PDB entry 3SAW | X-ray diffraction, 2.35 A resolution | chains A and C of the 3 polymer chains in the assembly

# Chain A
Protein: DNA glycosylase
From: Geobacillus stearothermophilus
Notes: EC 4.2.99.18
UniProt: P84131 (P84131_GEOSE); numbering as in UniProt (aligned over 2-274)
Amino-acid sequence (273 residues; row label = number of the first residue in the row):
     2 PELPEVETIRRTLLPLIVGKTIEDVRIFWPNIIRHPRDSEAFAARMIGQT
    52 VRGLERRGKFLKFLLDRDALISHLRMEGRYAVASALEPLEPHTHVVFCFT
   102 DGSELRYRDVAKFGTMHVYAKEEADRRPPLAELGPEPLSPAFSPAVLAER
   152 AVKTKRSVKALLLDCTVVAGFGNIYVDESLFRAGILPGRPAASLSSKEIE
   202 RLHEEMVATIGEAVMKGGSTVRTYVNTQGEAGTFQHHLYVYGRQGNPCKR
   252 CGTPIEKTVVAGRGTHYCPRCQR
Unresolved in the structure: 217-237
Differences from the reference sequence: conflict Glu3 (Gln in P84131); engineered mutation Ala112 (Arg in P84131), Cys166 (Gln in P84131)
Metal / ion sites: Zn2+: Cys249, Cys252, Cys269, Cys272

# Chain C
Molecule: 16-nt DNA strand
Sequence (16 nucleotides; row label = number of the first residue in the row; numbers below 1 keep their minus sign (DT-1 is residue -1)):
    -1 TGCGTCCTTGTXTACC
Unresolved in the structure: -1 to 4, 14
Modified / non-standard residues: CX2 (2'-deoxy-5'-O-{(R)-hydroxy[(2-sulfanylethyl)amino]phosphoryl}cytidine) at position 10

# Chain A / chain C interface
Pairs across the interface (18):
  Glu3(A) with DG8(C), phosphate contact
  Lys60(A) with DG8(C), salt bridge to the phosphate
  Phe61(A) with CX2_10(C), phosphate contact
  His74(A) with DG8(C), hydrogen bond to the phosphate; DT9(C), salt bridge to the phosphate
  Arg76(A) with DG8(C), hydrogen bond to the base; DT9(C), hydrogen bond to the sugar
  Met77(A) with DT6(C), base contact; DT7(C), sugar contact
  Phe114(A) with DT7(C), base contact
  Pro130(A) with CX2_10(C), base contact
  Glu133(A) with CX2_10(C), base contact
  Leu134(A) with CX2_10(C), base contact
  Cys166(A) with DT9(C), sugar contact; CX2_10(C), base contact
  Thr167(A) with CX2_10(C), base contact
  Arg264(A) with DG8(C), hydrogen bond to the base; DT9(C), hydrogen bond to the base
Other interface residues (no listed pair), chain A (15 interface residues in all): Pro2, Tyr242

# Overview
Chain A and chain C form an interface of 15 and 5 residues respectively, with 5 hydrogen bonds and 2 salt
bridges. Among the polar pairs are Arg76(A)-DG8(C), Arg264(A)-DG8(C) and Arg264(A)-DT9(C). Cys249(A),
Cys252(A), Cys269(A) and Cys272(A) form the Zn2+ site.
Chain A is DNA glycosylase (Geobacillus stearothermophilus) and chain C is a 16-nt DNA strand; the structure,
MUTM Slanted complex 8 with R112A mutation, was determined by X-ray diffraction (same publication as 3SAR,
3SAS, 3SAT, 3SAU and 3SBJ).
